PDB entry 2QL7 | X-ray diffraction, 2.40 A resolution | chains D and F of the 7 polymer chains in the assembly

[Chain D]
Molecule: Caspase-7
Source organism: Homo sapiens
Notes: EC 3.4.22.60; fragment: P10 subunit
UniProtKB: P55210 (CASP7_HUMAN); residues 507-603 here correspond to UniProt positions 207-303 (UniProt number = residue number - 300)
Sequence (97 residues; numbered 507 to 603; the number before each row is that of its first residue):
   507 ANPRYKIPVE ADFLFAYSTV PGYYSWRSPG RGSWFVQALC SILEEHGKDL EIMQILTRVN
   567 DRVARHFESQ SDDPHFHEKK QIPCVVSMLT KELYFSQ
Not modelled in the structure: 507-511
Curated features (UniProtKB/Swiss-Prot):
  - region: Val526 to Gly538 (Loop L3), Glu574 to Ile588 (Loop L4)
  - site: Tyr523 (Involved in allosteric regulation)
  - modified residue: Arg533 (Microbial infection: ADP-riboxanated arginine), Ser539 (Phosphoserine)

[Chain F]
Molecule: Inhibitor AC-IEPD_CHO
Sequence (5 residues; row label = number of the first residue in the row):
   801 XIEPX
Modified / non-standard residues: ACE (acetyl group) at position 801; ASJ ((3S)-3-amino-4-hydroxybutanoic acid) at position 805

[Chain D / chain F interface]
Residue-residue contacts - 18 pairs, chain D then chain F:
  Tyr530(D) with Pro804(F), hydrophobic
  Ser531(D) with Glu803(F); Pro804(F); ASJ_805(F), hydrogen bond (backbone-backbone)
  Trp532(D) with Ile802(F), hydrophobic; Glu803(F); Pro804(F), hydrophobic
  Arg533(D) with Ile802(F); Glu803(F), salt bridge; Pro804(F), hydrogen bond (side chain-backbone); ASJ_805(F)
  Pro535(D) with ACE_801(F); Glu803(F)
  Trp540(D) with Ile802(F)
  Ser575(D) with Ile802(F)
  Gln576(D) with ACE_801(F); Ile802(F), hydrogen bond (backbone-backbone)
  Phe582(D) with Pro804(F)
Also at the interface, not in a pair above, chain D (11 interface residues in all): Ser534, Ser577

[Summary]
11 residues of chain D and 5 residues of chain F are in contact; the contacts include 3 hydrogen bonds and 1
salt bridge. Polar pairs include Arg533(D)-Glu803(F), Arg533(D)-Pro804(F) and Ser531(D)-ASJ_805(F).
Here chain D is Caspase-7 (Homo sapiens) and chain F is Inhibitor AC-IEPD_CHO. Entry 2QL7 (Crystal Structure
of Caspase-7 with inhibitor AC-IEPD-CHO) was determined by X-ray diffraction, deposited together with 2QL5,
2QL9, 2QLB, 2QLF and 2QLJ.
